6H71 - chains A and B of the 4 polymer chains in the assembly; structure by X-ray diffraction, 2.31 A resolution.

== Chain A (and B) ==
Molecule: Capsid protein VP1
From: Norwalk virus (strain GI/Human/United States/Norwalk/1968)
Notes: chain B of this document is another copy of the same molecule, construct and numbering; everything in this record applies to it too
Reference sequence: Q83884 (CAPSD_NVN68); residues 227-518 here = UniProt positions 227-518
Amino-acid sequence (292 residues; each row starts with the number of its first residue):
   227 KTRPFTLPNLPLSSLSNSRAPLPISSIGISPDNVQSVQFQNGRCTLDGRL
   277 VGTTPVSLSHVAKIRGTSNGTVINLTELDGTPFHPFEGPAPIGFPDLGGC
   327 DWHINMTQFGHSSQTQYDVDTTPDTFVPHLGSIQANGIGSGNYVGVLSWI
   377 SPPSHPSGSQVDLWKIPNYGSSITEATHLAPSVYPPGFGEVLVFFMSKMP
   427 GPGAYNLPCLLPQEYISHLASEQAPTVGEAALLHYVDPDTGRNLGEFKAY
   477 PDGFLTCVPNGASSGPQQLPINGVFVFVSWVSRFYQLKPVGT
Disordered / not traced: 227-228, 487-489, 517-518 (chain B: 227-229, 487-488, 517-518)
Construct notes: conflict I253 (Met in Q83884)
Swiss-Prot annotation at these positions:
  - site: K227, T228 (Cleavage)

== How chain A and chain B interact ==
Residue-residue contacts (74; chain A residue first):
  P234(A) with S447(B)
  N235(A) with S447(B), hydrogen bond (backbone-side chain)
  L236(A) with V282(B), hydrophobic; S443(B); A446(B); S447(B)
  S240(A) with V282(B); S283(B)
  S242(A) with S283(B); S285(B)
  P247(A) with S285(B); K289(B), hydrogen bond (backbone-side chain)
  L248(A) with S285(B)
  P249(A) with S285(B); H286(B)
  V282(A) with L236(B), hydrophobic; S240(B)
  S283(A) with S240(B); S242(B); E440(B), hydrogen bond
  L284(A) with L284(B), hydrophobic; S285(B)
  S285(A) with S242(B); L248(B); P249(B); L284(B)
  H286(A) with P249(B)
  K289(A) with P247(B), hydrogen bond (side chain-backbone)
  N331(A) with N331(B); Q340(B), hydrogen bond; S374(B), hydrogen bond
  T333(A) with S374(B); P426(B)
  Q334(A) with P426(B); G427(B), hydrogen bond (backbone-backbone)
  F335(A) with K424(B); P426(B)
  G336(A) with G427(B), hydrogen bond (backbone-backbone); P428(B); G429(B)
  H337(A) with G427(B), hydrogen bond (backbone-backbone); P428(B)
  S338(A) with W375(B); P428(B)
  S339(A) with W375(B)
  Q340(A) with N331(B), hydrogen bond; Q340(B); Q342(B); S374(B), hydrogen bond
  Q342(A) with Q340(B)
  S374(A) with N331(B), hydrogen bond; T333(B); Q340(B), hydrogen bond
  W375(A) with S338(B); S339(B); Q340(B)
  K424(A) with F335(B)
  M425(A) with F335(B)
  P426(A) with T333(B); Q334(B); F335(B)
  G427(A) with Q334(B), hydrogen bond (backbone-backbone); G336(B), hydrogen bond (backbone-backbone); H337(B), hydrogen bond (backbone-backbone)
  P428(A) with G336(B); H337(B); S338(B)
  G429(A) with G336(B)
  E440(A) with S283(B), hydrogen bond
  S443(A) with L236(B)
  A446(A) with L236(B)
  S447(A) with P234(B); N235(B), hydrogen bond (side chain-backbone); L236(B)
Other interface residues (no listed pair), chain A (40 interface residues in all): L241, T341, H444, E448
Other interface residues (no listed pair), chain B (42 interface residues in all): S239, L241, T341, M425, H444, E448, Q449

== Overview ==
40 residues of chain A and 42 residues of chain B are in contact; the contacts include 18 hydrogen bonds.
Polar pairs include N235(A)-S447(B), P247(A)-K289(B) and S283(A)-E440(B).
Chain A and chain B are both Capsid protein VP1 (Norwalk virus (strain GI/Human/United States/Norwalk/1968));
the structure, GI.1 human norovirus protruding domain in complex with Nano-94, was determined by X-ray
diffraction (same publication as 6H6Y, 6H6Z, 6H70 and 6H72).
